Entry 7QRB (X-ray diffraction, 2.60 A resolution); this record covers chain A.

[Chain A]
Molecule: Casein kinase I isoform delta
From: Homo sapiens
Notes: EC 2.7.11.1, 2.7.11.26
UniProt: P48730 (KC1D_HUMAN), isoform P48730-2; numbering as in UniProt (aligned over 1-294)
Chain sequence (296 residues; each row starts with the number of its first residue; numbers below 1 keep their minus sign (Ser-1 is residue -1)):
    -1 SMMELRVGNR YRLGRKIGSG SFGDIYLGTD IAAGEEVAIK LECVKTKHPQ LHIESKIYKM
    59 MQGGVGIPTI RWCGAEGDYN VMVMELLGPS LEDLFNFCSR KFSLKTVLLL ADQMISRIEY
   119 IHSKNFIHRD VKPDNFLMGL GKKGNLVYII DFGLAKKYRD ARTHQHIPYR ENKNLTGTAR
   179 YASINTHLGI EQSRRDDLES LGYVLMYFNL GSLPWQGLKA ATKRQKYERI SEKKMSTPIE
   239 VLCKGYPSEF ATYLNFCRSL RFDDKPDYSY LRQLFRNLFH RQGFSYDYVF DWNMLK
Not modelled in the structure: -1 to 2
Sequence notes: expression tag (-1 to 0)
Swiss-Prot annotation at these positions:
  - active site: Asp128 (Proton acceptor)
  - binding site (ATP): Ile15 to Ile23, Lys38
  - natural variant: Thr44 (T44A: In FASPS2), His46 (H46R: In FASPS2), Ser97 (S97C: In breast cancer samples)
  - mutagenesis: Lys38 (K38M: Impaired kinase activity and abnormal subcellular localization with exclusive accumulation to the nucleus), Thr176 (T176I: Impaired kinase activity and abnormal subcellular localization with exclusive accumulation to the nucleus)
Residues lining bound ligands: PK-09-129 (EX9; 3-(dimethylamino)-N-[4-[4-(4-fluorophenyl)-5-(1H-pyrrolo[2,3-b]pyridin-4-yl)imidazol-1-yl]cyclohexyl]propane-1-sulfonamide): Ile15, Gly16, Ser17, Ile23, Ala36, Ile37, Lys38, Tyr56, Pro66, Met80, Val81, Met82, Glu83, Leu84, Leu85, Ser88, Asp132, Leu135, Ile148

[In short]
Bound to chain A: PK-09-129. UniProt lists active-site residue Asp128, 10 ATP-binding residues and 2
mutagenesis sites.
Chain A is Casein kinase I isoform delta (Homo sapiens); the structure, Crystal structure of CK1 delta in
complex with PK-09-129, was determined by X-ray diffraction (same publication as 7QR9 and 7QRA).
